7PUB - chains CA and CU of the 76 polymer chains in the assembly; structure by electron microscopy, 3.70 A resolution.

Chain CA:
Molecule: 9S rRNA
Organism: Trypanosoma brucei brucei
Sequence (621 nucleotides; each row starts with the number of its first residue):
     1 UAAAUUAUGGUCAAUUGUUAGUAUUCAUAUUAAUUUUUUUAAAUGUUUUA
    51 UCAUUUUAUAAAGGUUUAUUUUUGAAAGAUUUUUUGUAUAAAAUUUUAGG
   101 AAUAGUUAAUAAUAAUUUAUAAUUUUGAUUAGAUUGUUUUGUUAAUGCUA
   151 UUAGAUGGGUGUGGAAAAAUAAAAAAAAUAAUUAAUAUAUAUCAAUAAUA
   201 AAUUAAAUUAAUCUAUUAGUCAGAAAUGGAUGCCAGCCGUUGCGGUAAUU
   251 UCUAUGCUUUUAAAUAUUAUACAAUUAUCAUAUUAAAUUGUUAAGUGCUG
   301 AUUUAACCAAUAAAAAUAUAAAUAAUUUUUAUUUGUUUUUAAACACCAUU
   351 AGGUAUAUGCAAAUAUAAAAUUAUAGUAAUUAUAAAUUAUAUUAUAUUAU
   401 AUUUAUUCAUAUAAUUAAUAGGAUAAUAUUUGUAGUUUUUGAUACCAUGA
   451 UAAGGAUUAUAAAUUGAAAGUGUUAAUAUCAUAAUCAAAAUUUAUUAUUU
   501 AUAUUAAAUAUGUAUGUGUAGAUAAAAUAAGAAAUUAAAAAGGUAUUGUU
   551 GCCCACCAAUUUUUAUAAUAAAAAUAACGUGCAGUAAUUAAUAUAUUUAU
   601 AAAAAUAUAUUUUUUUUUUUU
Ion coordination: Mg2+ site 1 near U65 (its only coordinating residue here); Mg2+ site 2: G244, G245; Mg2+ site 3: A583, G584, U588
What the authors report for this chain:
  - conformationally variable residues (side-chain flip): A576, A577

Chain CU:
Protein: bS21m
Organism: Trypanosoma brucei brucei
UniProtKB: Q580M9 (Q580M9_TRYB2); residue numbers follow UniProt; this construct covers 1-193
Amino-acid sequence (193 residues; each row starts with the number of its first residue):
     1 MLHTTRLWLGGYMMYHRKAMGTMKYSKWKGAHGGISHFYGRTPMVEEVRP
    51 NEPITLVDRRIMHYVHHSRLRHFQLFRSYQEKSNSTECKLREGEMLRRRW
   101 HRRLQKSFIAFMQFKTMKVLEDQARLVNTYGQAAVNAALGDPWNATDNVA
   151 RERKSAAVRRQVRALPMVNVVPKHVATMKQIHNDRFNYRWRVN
Not modelled in the structure: 1-11, 193

Interface between chain CA and chain CU:
Pairs across the interface (74; chain CA residue first):
  A293(CA) - Arg41(CU)  sugar contact
  A294(CA) - His37(CU)  phosphate contact
  A294(CA) - Arg41(CU)  salt bridge to the phosphate
  G295(CA) - Lys29(CU)  hydrogen bond to the sugar
  G295(CA) - Gly30(CU)  phosphate contact
  G295(CA) - His37(CU)  phosphate contact
  U296(CA) - Trp28(CU)  hydrogen bond to the base
  U296(CA) - Lys29(CU)  salt bridge to the phosphate
  U296(CA) - Gly30(CU)  hydrogen bond to the phosphate
  G297(CA) - Lys27(CU)  sugar contact
  C298(CA) - Lys27(CU)  phosphate contact
  G300(CA) - Met23(CU)  hydrogen bond to the sugar
  G300(CA) - Lys24(CU)  hydrogen bond to the sugar
  A301(CA) - Thr22(CU)  sugar contact
  U302(CA) - Gly21(CU)  sugar contact
  U302(CA) - Thr22(CU)  hydrogen bond to the sugar
  U302(CA) - Met23(CU)  base contact
  U303(CA) - Arg17(CU)  sugar contact
  U303(CA) - Lys18(CU)  sugar contact
  U304(CA) - Tyr79(CU)  phosphate contact
  A305(CA) - Met178(CU)  sugar contact
  A305(CA) - Lys179(CU)  hydrogen bond to the phosphate
  A309(CA) - Tyr25(CU)  phosphate contact
  A310(CA) - Tyr25(CU)  sugar contact
  U311(CA) - Tyr25(CU)  sugar contact
  U311(CA) - Ser26(CU)  phosphate contact
  U311(CA) - Lys27(CU)  hydrogen bond to the sugar
  U311(CA) - Lys29(CU)  base contact
  A312(CA) - Tyr12(CU)  hydrogen bond to the sugar
  A312(CA) - Ser26(CU)  phosphate contact
  A312(CA) - Lys27(CU)  sugar contact
  A312(CA) - Lys29(CU)  sugar contact
  A313(CA) - Tyr12(CU)  hydrogen bond to the base
  A313(CA) - Met14(CU)  phosphate contact
  A313(CA) - Ala19(CU)  phosphate contact
  A313(CA) - Met20(CU)  hydrogen bond to the phosphate
  A313(CA) - Trp28(CU)  phosphate contact
  A313(CA) - Lys29(CU)  hydrogen bond to the phosphate
  A313(CA) - His37(CU)  hydrogen bond to the sugar
  A314(CA) - Met13(CU)  base contact
  A314(CA) - Met14(CU)  hydrogen bond to the phosphate
  A314(CA) - His37(CU)  salt bridge to the phosphate
  A314(CA) - Arg41(CU)  phosphate contact
  A315(CA) - Arg41(CU)  salt bridge to the phosphate
  A342(CA) - Tyr12(CU)  phosphate contact
  A342(CA) - His16(CU)  phosphate contact
  A343(CA) - His16(CU)  salt bridge to the phosphate
  A343(CA) - Glu81(CU)  sugar contact
  A609(CA) - Asn84(CU)  hydrogen bond to the phosphate
  U610(CA) - Ser85(CU)  phosphate contact
  U611(CA) - Lys89(CU)  sugar contact
  U613(CA) - Lys89(CU)  base contact
  U613(CA) - Val192(CU)  base contact
  U615(CA) - Arg97(CU)  hydrogen bond to the phosphate
  U615(CA) - Val192(CU)  phosphate contact
  U616(CA) - Arg97(CU)  phosphate contact
  U616(CA) - His101(CU)  sugar contact
  U616(CA) - Arg191(CU)  phosphate contact
  U616(CA) - Val192(CU)  phosphate contact
  U617(CA) - Arg69(CU)  phosphate contact
  U617(CA) - Glu94(CU)  phosphate contact
  U617(CA) - Arg97(CU)  salt bridge to the phosphate
  U617(CA) - His101(CU)  sugar contact
  U617(CA) - Gln105(CU)  base contact
  U618(CA) - His67(CU)  sugar contact
  U618(CA) - Ser68(CU)  hydrogen bond to the base
  U618(CA) - Arg69(CU)  salt bridge to the phosphate
  U618(CA) - Arg98(CU)  salt bridge to the phosphate
  U619(CA) - Arg98(CU)  phosphate contact
  U619(CA) - Arg102(CU)  salt bridge to the phosphate
  U621(CA) - His63(CU)  base contact
  U621(CA) - Tyr64(CU)  base contact
  U621(CA) - His67(CU)  hydrogen bond to the base
  U621(CA) - Ser68(CU)  hydrogen bond to the base
Interface residues without a listed pair, chain CA (32 interface residues in all): A341
Interface residues without a listed pair, chain CU (44 interface residues in all): Ala31, Lys106, Thr177, Gln180

Overview:
32 residues of chain CA face 44 of chain CU across their interface, with 19 hydrogen bonds and 9 salt bridges.
Polar contacts include U296(CA)-Trp28(CU), A313(CA)-Tyr12(CU) and U618(CA)-Ser68(CU). G244(CA) and G245(CA)
form the Mg2+ site 2. A583(CA), G584(CA) and U588(CA) coordinate Mg2+ site 3. From the paper: conformational
variability at A576(CA) and A577(CA).
Chain CA is 9S rRNA and chain CU is bS21m, both from Trypanosoma brucei brucei; the structure, Late assembly
intermediate of the Trypanosoma brucei mitoribosomal small subunit, was determined by electron microscopy,
deposited together with 7PUA.
